PDB entry 9CBM | electron microscopy, 3.20 A resolution | chains B and G of the 4 polymer chains in the assembly

[Chain B]
Protein: Guanine nucleotide-binding protein G(I)/G(S)/G(T) subunit beta-1
Source organism: Bos taurus
Reference sequence: P62871 (GBB1_BOVIN); residue numbers follow UniProt; this construct covers 2-340
Sequence (339 residues; row label = number of the first residue in the row):
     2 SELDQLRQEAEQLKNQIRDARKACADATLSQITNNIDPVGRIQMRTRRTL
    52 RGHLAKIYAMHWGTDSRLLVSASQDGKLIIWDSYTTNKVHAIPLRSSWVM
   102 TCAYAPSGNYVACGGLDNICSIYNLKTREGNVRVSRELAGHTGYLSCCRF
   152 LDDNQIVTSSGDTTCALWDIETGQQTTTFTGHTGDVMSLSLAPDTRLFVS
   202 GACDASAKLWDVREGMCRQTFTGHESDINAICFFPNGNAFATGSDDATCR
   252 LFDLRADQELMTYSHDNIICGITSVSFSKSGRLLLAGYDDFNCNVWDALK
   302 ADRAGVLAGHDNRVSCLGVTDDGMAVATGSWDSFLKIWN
Disordered / not traced: 2
Swiss-Prot annotation at these positions:
  - modified residue: Ser2 (N-acetylserine), His266 (Phosphohistidine)

[Chain G]
Protein: Guanine nucleotide-binding protein G(I)/G(S)/G(O) subunit gamma-2
Source organism: Bos taurus
Reference sequence: P63212 (GBG2_BOVIN); residue numbers follow UniProt; this construct covers 1-71
Sequence (71 residues; numbered 1 to 71; the number before each row is that of its first residue):
     1 MASNNTASIAQARKLVEQLKMEANIDRIKVSKAAADLMAYCEAHAKEDPL
    51 LTPVPASENPFREKKFFSAIL
Disordered / not traced: 1-7, 68-71
Differences from the reference sequence: engineered mutation Ser68 (Cys in P63212)
Swiss-Prot annotation at these positions:
  - modified residue: Ala2 (N-acetylalanine)

[Interface between chain B and chain G]
Pairs across the interface - 62 pairs, chain B then chain G:
  Leu4(B) with Ile9(G), hydrophobic; Ala12(G), hydrophobic
  Leu7(B) with Arg13(G)
  Glu10(B) with Val16(G)
  Ala11(B) with Leu19(G)
  Leu14(B) with Leu19(G), hydrophobic; Lys20(G)
  Ile18(B) with Leu19(G), hydrophobic; Ala23(G), hydrophobic
  Ala21(B) with Arg27(G)
  Arg22(B) with Arg27(G)
  Cys25(B) with Lys29(G); Val30(G), hydrogen bond (backbone-backbone)
  Ala26(B) with Val30(G), hydrophobic
  Asp27(B) with Ser31(G)
  Ala28(B) with Val30(G)
  Leu30(B) with Ala34(G), hydrophobic
  Ile33(B) with Ser31(G); Ala34(G), hydrophobic; Met38(G), hydrophobic
  Met45(B) with Leu50(G), hydrophobic
  Arg48(B) with Phe61(G)
  Arg49(B) with Pro60(G); Phe61(G), hydrogen bond (side chain-backbone)
  Ser84(B) with Phe61(G)
  Met217(B) with Met21(G), hydrophobic
  Arg219(B) with Glu22(G); Ile25(G)
  Phe235(B) with Leu37(G), hydrophobic; Tyr40(G), hydrophobic; Cys41(G), hydrophobic
  Pro236(B) with Tyr40(G)
  Asn237(B) with Tyr40(G)
  Ala240(B) with Leu37(G), hydrophobic
  Asp254(B) with Ala33(G)
  Arg256(B) with Arg27(G); Ile28(G); Asp36(G), salt bridge
  Ala257(B) with Arg27(G); Ile28(G)
  Asp258(B) with Arg27(G)
  Gln259(B) with Val30(G)
  Leu261(B) with Val30(G), hydrophobic; Leu37(G), hydrophobic
  Ser281(B) with Tyr40(G); Cys41(G), hydrogen bond (side chain-backbone); His44(G); Asp48(G)
  Gly282(B) with Cys41(G), hydrogen bond (backbone-side chain)
  Arg283(B) with Leu51(G)
  Leu284(B) with Leu50(G), hydrophobic; Leu51(G)
  Leu300(B) with Met38(G), hydrophobic; Cys41(G), hydrophobic
  Gly324(B) with Pro49(G); Leu50(G)
  Met325(B) with Pro49(G), hydrophobic; Phe61(G)
  Ala326(B) with Phe61(G), hydrophobic
  Ile338(B) with Phe61(G), hydrophobic
  Asn340(B) with Leu50(G); Phe61(G)
Interface residues without a listed pair, chain B (56 interface residues in all): Lys15, Gln17, Ala24, Thr34, Ile43, Arg68, Tyr85, Thr86, Cys218, Gln220, Leu252, Ser279, Lys280, Val320, Asp323, Val327
Interface residues without a listed pair, chain G (37 interface residues in all): Ser8, Gln18, Asn24, Asp26, Glu47, Asn59, Arg62, Phe66

[Summary]
56 residues of chain B and 37 residues of chain G are in contact, with 4 hydrogen bonds and 1 salt bridge.
Polar contacts include Arg256(B)-Asp36(G), Arg49(B)-Phe61(G) and Ser281(B)-Cys41(G).
Here chain B is Guanine nucleotide-binding protein G(I)/G(S)/G(T) subunit beta-1 and chain G is Guanine
nucleotide-binding protein G(I)/G(S)/G(O) subunit gamma-2, both from Bos taurus. Entry 9CBM (Cryo-EM structure
of dexmedetomidine-bound alpha-2A-adrenergic receptor in complex with heterotrimeric Gi-protein) was
determined by electron microscopy, deposited together with 9CBL.
